Entry 6R8Z (electron microscopy, 3.90 A resolution); this record covers chains E and J of the 12 polymer chains in the assembly.

# Chain E
Name: Histone H3.1
From: Homo sapiens
Reference sequence: P68431 (H31_HUMAN); residues 1-136 here = UniProt positions 1-136
Chain sequence (139 residues; row label = number of the first residue in the row; numbers below 1 keep their minus sign (Gly-2 is residue -2)):
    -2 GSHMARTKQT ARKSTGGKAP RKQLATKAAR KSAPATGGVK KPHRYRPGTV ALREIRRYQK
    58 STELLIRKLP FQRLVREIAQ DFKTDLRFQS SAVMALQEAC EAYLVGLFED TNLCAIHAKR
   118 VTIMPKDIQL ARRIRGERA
Disordered / not traced: -2 to 35
Sequence notes: expression tag (-2 to 0)
Curated features (UniProtKB/Swiss-Prot):
  - modified residue: Arg3 (Asymmetric dimethylarginine), Thr4 (Phosphothreonine), Lys5 (Allysine), Gln6 (5-glutamyl dopamine), Thr7 (Phosphothreonine), Arg9 (Citrulline), Lys10 (N6,N6,N6-trimethyllysine), Ser11 (ADP-ribosylserine), Thr12 (Phosphothreonine), Lys15 (N6-(2-hydroxyisobutyryl)lysine), Arg18 (Asymmetric dimethylarginine), Lys19 (N6-(2-hydroxyisobutyryl)lysine), Lys24 (N6-(2-hydroxyisobutyryl)lysine), Arg27 (Citrulline), Lys28 (N6,N6,N6-trimethyllysine), Ser29 (ADP-ribosylserine), Lys37 (N6,N6,N6-trimethyllysine), Lys38 (N6-methyllysine), Tyr42 (Phosphotyrosine), Lys57 (N6,N6,N6-trimethyllysine) and 8 more in UniProt
  - lipidation: Lys19 (N6-decanoyllysine)
  - natural variant: Lys28 (K28M: In GLM), Lys37 (K37I: Found in pediatric undifferentiated soft tissue sarcoma samples; uncertain significance; K37M: Found in pediatric undifferentiated soft tissue sarcoma samples; uncertain significance)

# Chain J
Molecule: Human alpha-satellite DNA (145-MER) with abasic sites at positions 97-98
Sequence (145 nucleotides; each row starts with the number of its first residue):
     1 ATCAATATCC ACCTGCAGAT TCTACCAAAA GTGTATTTGG AAACTGCTCC ATCAAAAGGC
    61 ATGTTCAGCT GAACCAGCTG AACATGCCTT TTGAXXGAGC AGTTTCCAAA TACACTTTTG
   121 GTAGAATCTG CAGGTGGATA TTGAT
Modified residues: 3DR (1',2'-dideoxyribofuranose-5'-phosphate) at position 95; 3DR (1',2'-dideoxyribofuranose-5'-phosphate) at position 96

# How chain E and chain J interact
Pairs across the interface (19; chain E residue first):
  Arg41(E) - DT65(J)  hydrogen bond to the base
  Arg43(E) - DG68(J)  salt bridge to the phosphate
  Arg43(E) - DG143(J)  phosphate contact
  Thr46(E) - DT142(J)  phosphate contact
  Thr46(E) - DG143(J)  hydrogen bond to the phosphate
  Arg64(E) - DG59(J)  hydrogen bond to the phosphate
  Arg64(E) - DC60(J)  salt bridge to the phosphate
  Arg73(E) - DC50(J)  salt bridge to the phosphate
  Arg84(E) - DC49(J)  hydrogen bond to the phosphate
  Arg84(E) - DC50(J)  phosphate contact
  Phe85(E) - DC50(J)  phosphate contact
  Gln86(E) - DC49(J)  phosphate contact
  Ser87(E) - DC49(J)  phosphate contact
  Arg117(E) - DT70(J)  phosphate contact
  Arg117(E) - DG71(J)  salt bridge to the phosphate
  Val118(E) - DT70(J)  hydrogen bond to the phosphate
  Thr119(E) - DC69(J)  hydrogen bond to the phosphate
  Thr119(E) - DT70(J)  hydrogen bond to the phosphate
  Met121(E) - DG71(J)  phosphate contact
Interface residues without a listed pair, chain E (17 interface residues in all): Tyr42, Pro44, Arg50, Leu83
Interface residues without a listed pair, chain J (13 interface residues in all): DA67, DA144

# Overview
17 residues of chain E face 13 of chain J across their interface; the contacts include 7 hydrogen bonds and 4
salt bridges. Among the polar pairs are Arg41(E)-DT65(J), Thr46(E)-DG143(J) and Arg64(E)-DG59(J).
Here chain E is Histone H3.1 (Homo sapiens) and chain J is Human alpha-satellite DNA (145-MER) with abasic
sites at positions 97-98. Entry 6R8Z (Cryo-EM structure of NCP_THF2(-1)-UV-DDB) was determined by electron
microscopy (same publication as 6R8Y, 6R90, 6R91, 6R92, 6R93 and 6R94).
